Entry 4IDB (X-ray diffraction, 1.55 A resolution); this record covers chain A.

[Chain A]
Protein: Ripening-induced protein
Source organism: Fragaria vesca
UniProtKB: O23939 (O23939_FRAVE); residues 2-321 here correspond to UniProt positions 17-336 (UniProt number = residue number + 15)
Chain sequence (332 residues; row label = number of the first residue in the row; numbers below 1 keep their minus sign (Met-10 is residue -10)):
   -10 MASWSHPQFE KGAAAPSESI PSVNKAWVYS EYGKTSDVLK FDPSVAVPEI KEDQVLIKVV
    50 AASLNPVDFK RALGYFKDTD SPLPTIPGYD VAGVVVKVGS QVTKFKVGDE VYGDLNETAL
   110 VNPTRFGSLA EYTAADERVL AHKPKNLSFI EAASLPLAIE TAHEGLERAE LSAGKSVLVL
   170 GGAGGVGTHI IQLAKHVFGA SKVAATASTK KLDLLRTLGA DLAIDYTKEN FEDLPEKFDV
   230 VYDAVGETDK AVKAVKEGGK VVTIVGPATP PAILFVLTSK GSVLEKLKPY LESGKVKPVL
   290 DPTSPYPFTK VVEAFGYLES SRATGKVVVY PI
Unresolved in the structure: -10 to 0
Differences from the reference sequence: expression tag (-10 to 1)
Small-molecule neighbours: NADP (NAP; NADP nicotinamide-adenine-dinucleotide phosphate): Pro55, Lys59, Leu146, Thr150, Gly170, Ala172, Gly173, Gly174, Val175, Gly176, Thr195, Ala196, Ser197, Lys200, Tyr215, Ala233, Val234, Glu236, Ile253, Val254, Phe264, Val265, Leu266, Leu307, Ser310, Arg311, Ala312, Thr313, Gly314

[Summary]
Chain A binds NADP.
Chain A is Ripening-induced protein (Fragaria vesca); the structure, Structure of the Fragaria x ananassa
enone oxidoreductase in complex with NADP+, was determined by X-ray diffraction, deposited together with 4IDA,
4IDC, 4IDD, 4IDE and 4IDF.
